Entry 8Z85 (electron microscopy, 2.30 A resolution); this record covers chains B and E of the 5 polymer chains in the assembly.

== Chain B ==
Name: RNA-directed RNA polymerase catalytic subunit
From: Thogoto virus (isolate SiAr 126)
Notes: EC 2.7.7.48
Reference sequence: O41353 (RDRP_THOGV); numbering as in UniProt (aligned over 1-710)
Sequence (710 residues; each row starts with the number of its first residue):
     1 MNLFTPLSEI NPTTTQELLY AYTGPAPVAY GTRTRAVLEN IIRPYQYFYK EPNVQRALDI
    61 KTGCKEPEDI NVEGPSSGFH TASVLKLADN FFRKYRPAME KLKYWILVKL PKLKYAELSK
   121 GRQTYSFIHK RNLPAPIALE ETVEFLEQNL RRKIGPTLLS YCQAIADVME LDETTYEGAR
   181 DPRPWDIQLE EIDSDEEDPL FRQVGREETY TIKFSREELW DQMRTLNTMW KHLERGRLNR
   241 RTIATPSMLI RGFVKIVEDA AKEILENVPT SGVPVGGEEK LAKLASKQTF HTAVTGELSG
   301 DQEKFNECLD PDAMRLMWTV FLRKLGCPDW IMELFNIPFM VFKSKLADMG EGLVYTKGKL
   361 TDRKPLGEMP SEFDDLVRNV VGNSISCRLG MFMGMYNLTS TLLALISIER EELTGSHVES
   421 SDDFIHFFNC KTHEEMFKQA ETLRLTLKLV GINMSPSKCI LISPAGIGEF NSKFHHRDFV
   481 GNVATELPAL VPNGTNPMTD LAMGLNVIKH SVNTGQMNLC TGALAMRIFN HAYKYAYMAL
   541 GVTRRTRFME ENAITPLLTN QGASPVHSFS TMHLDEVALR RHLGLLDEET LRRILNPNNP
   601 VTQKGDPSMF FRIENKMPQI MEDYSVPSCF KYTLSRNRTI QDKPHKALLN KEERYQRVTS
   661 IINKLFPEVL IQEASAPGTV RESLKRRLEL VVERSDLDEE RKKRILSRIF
Unresolved in the structure: 179-208, 604-619, 637-710
Construct notes: conflict Leu-7 (Arg in O41353), Trp-230 (Cys in O41353)
Reported in the primary citation:
  - binding site for the 18-nt RNA strand: Arg-35

== Chain E ==
Molecule: 17-nt RNA strand
Sequence (17 nucleotides; row label = number of the first residue in the row):
     1 GACUGCCUGU UUUUGCU
Unresolved in the structure: 1-12

== How chain B and chain E interact ==
Contacting residue pairs (10):
  His-531(B) / C16(E)  hydrogen bond to the base
  His-531(B) / U17(E)  salt bridge to the phosphate
  Tyr-535(B) / C16(E)  stacking on the base
  Leu-540(B) / C16(E)  sugar contact
  Leu-540(B) / U17(E)  phosphate contact
  Gly-541(B) / G15(E)  sugar contact
  Gly-541(B) / U17(E)  phosphate contact
  Val-542(B) / G15(E)  hydrogen bond to the sugar
  Arg-544(B) / U13(E)  phosphate contact
  Arg-544(B) / U14(E)  salt bridge to the phosphate

== Summary ==
The interface between chain B and chain E involves 6 residues on one side and 5 on the other, with 2 hydrogen
bonds, 2 salt bridges and 1 aromatic stacking contact. Among the polar pairs are His-531(B)/C16(E),
Val-542(B)/G15(E) and His-531(B)/U17(E). From the paper: a binding site for the 18-nt RNA strand at Arg-35(B).
Chain B is RNA-directed RNA polymerase catalytic subunit (Thogoto virus (isolate SiAr 126)) and chain E is a
17-nt RNA strand; the structure, Cryo-EM structure of Thogoto virus polymerase in transcription pre-initiation
conformation 1, was determined by electron microscopy (same publication as 8Z8J, 8Z8N, 8Z8X, 8Z90, 8Z97, 8Z98
and 3 further entries).
